Entry 8WPK (electron microscopy, 2.70 A resolution); this record covers chains B and E of the 9 polymer chains in the assembly.

Chain B:
Name: DNA polymerase processivity factor
From: Monkeypox virus
Sequence (437 residues; each row starts with the number of its first residue; numbers below 1 keep their minus sign (Met-10 is residue -10)):
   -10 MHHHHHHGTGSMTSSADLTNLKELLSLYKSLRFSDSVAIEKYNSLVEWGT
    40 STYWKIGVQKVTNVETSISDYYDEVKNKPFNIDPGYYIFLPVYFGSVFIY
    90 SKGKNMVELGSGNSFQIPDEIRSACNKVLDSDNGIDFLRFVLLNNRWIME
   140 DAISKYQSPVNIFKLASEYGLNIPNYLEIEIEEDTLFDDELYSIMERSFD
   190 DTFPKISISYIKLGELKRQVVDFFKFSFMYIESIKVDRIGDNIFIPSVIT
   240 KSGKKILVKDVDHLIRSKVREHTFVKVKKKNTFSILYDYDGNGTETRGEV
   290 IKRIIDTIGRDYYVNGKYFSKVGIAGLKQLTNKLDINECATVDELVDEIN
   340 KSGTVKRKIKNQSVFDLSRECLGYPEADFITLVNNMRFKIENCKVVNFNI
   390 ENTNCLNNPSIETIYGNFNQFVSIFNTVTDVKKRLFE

Chain E:
Name: H5R late gene transcription factor
From: Monkeypox virus
Sequence (210 residues; numbered 1 to 210; the number before each row is that of its first residue):
     1 MAWSITNKADTSSFTKMAEIRAHLRNSAENKDKNEDIFPEDVIIPSTKPK
    51 TKRTTTPRKPAATKRSTKKDKEKEEVEEVVIEEYHQTTEENSPPPSSSPG
   101 VGDIVESVAAVELDDSDGDDEPMVQVEAGKVNHSARSDLSDLKVATDNIV
   151 KDLKKIITRISAVSTVLEDVQAAGISRQFTSMTKAITTLSDLVTEGKSKV
   201 VRKKVKTCKK
Disordered / not traced: 1-139, 197-210

Chain B / chain E interface:
Residue-residue contacts (15; chain B residue first):
  Phe217(B) - Val166(E)  hydrophobic
  Ser256(B) - Thr165(E)
  Lys257(B) - Thr165(E)
  Thr262(B) - Ser161(E)
  Thr262(B) - Ala162(E)
  Phe263(B) - Ala162(E)  hydrogen bond (backbone-backbone)
  Phe263(B) - Val163(E)  hydrophobic
  Phe263(B) - Val166(E)
  Val264(B) - Val166(E)  hydrophobic
  Lys265(B) - Val166(E)
  Tyr278(B) - Val166(E)
  Gly280(B) - Thr165(E)
  Asn281(B) - Ser164(E)
  Asn281(B) - Thr165(E)  hydrogen bond (backbone-backbone)
  Asn281(B) - Leu167(E)
Interface residues without a listed pair, chain B (12 interface residues in all): His261, Gly282

In short:
Chain B and chain E form an interface of 12 and 7 residues respectively; the contacts include 2 hydrogen
bonds. Main-chain hydrogen bonds include Phe263(B)-Ala162(E) and Asn281(B)-Thr165(E).
Here chain B is DNA polymerase processivity factor and chain E is H5R late gene transcription factor, both
from Monkeypox virus. Entry 8WPK (Structure of monkeypox virus polymerase complex F8-A22-E4-H5 with exgenous
DNA) was determined by electron microscopy (same publication as 8WPE, 8WPF and 8WPP).
